7F36 - chains A and E of the 8 polymer chains in the assembly; structure by X-ray diffraction, 3.10 A resolution.

Chain A:
Molecule: N-acetyltransferase domain-containing protein
Source organism: Salmonella typhimurium (strain LT2 / SGSC1412 / ATCC 700720)
UniProtKB: Q8ZL98 (Q8ZL98_SALTY); residues 1-161 here = UniProt positions 1-161
Sequence (169 residues; row label = number of the first residue in the row):
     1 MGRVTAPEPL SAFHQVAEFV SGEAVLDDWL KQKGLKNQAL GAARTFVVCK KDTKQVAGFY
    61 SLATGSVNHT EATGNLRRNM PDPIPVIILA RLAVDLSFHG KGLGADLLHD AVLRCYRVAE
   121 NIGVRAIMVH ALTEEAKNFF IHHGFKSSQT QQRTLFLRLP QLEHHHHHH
Not modelled in the structure: 1, 161-169
Differences from the reference sequence: engineered mutation Phe140 (Tyr in Q8ZL98); expression tag (162-169)
Ion coordination: Ca2+: Asp95, Ser97
Reported in the primary citation:
  - binding site for the 76-nt RNA strand (chain E): Trp29, Lys33, Lys36, Asn37, Asn75, Arg77, Arg78, Asn79, Met80, Pro81, Arg91
  - specificity-determining residues: Arg78, Asn79
  - mutagenesis - V25E, L26E, W29F, N37A, R78A, N79A, L132E, Y140F: increased growth
  - specificity-determining residues: Val25, Leu26, Ala131, Leu132 (proposed by the authors, not directly observed)

Chain E:
Molecule: 76-nt RNA strand
Source organism: Escherichia coli
Sequence (76 nucleotides; row label = number of the first residue in the row):
     1 GCGGGAAUAG CUCAGUUGGU AGAGCACGAC CUUGCCAAGG UCGGGGUCGC GAGUUCGAGU
    61 CUCGUUUCCC GCUCCA
Not modelled in the structure: 34-36
Covalently attached groups: acetylamino-acetic acid (AAC) linked to A76
Ion coordination: Ca2+ site 1: A7, A14; Ca2+ site 2: U8, U12; Ca2+ site 3: A9, G10; Ca2+ site 4: A21, G59, U60; Ca2+ site 5: C27 (shared with 1 residue of chain H); Ca2+ site 6 near G40 (its only coordinating residue here); Ca2+ site 7: U47, C50; Ca2+ site 8 near U65 (its only coordinating residue here)

Interface between chain A and chain E:
Residue-residue contacts (10):
  Val25(A) - A76(E)  phosphate contact
  Trp29(A) - C75(E)  hydrogen bond to the base
  Lys33(A) - C74(E)  hydrogen bond to the phosphate
  Lys33(A) - C75(E)  salt bridge to the phosphate
  Lys36(A) - G1(E)  salt bridge to the phosphate
  Asn37(A) - C75(E)  hydrogen bond to the base
  Arg91(A) - C75(E)  hydrogen bond to the phosphate
  Arg91(A) - A76(E)  salt bridge to the phosphate
  Ala131(A) - A76(E)  base contact
  Leu132(A) - A76(E)  base contact
Also at the interface, not in a pair above, chain A (11 interface residues in all): Leu40, Ala42, His130

Summary:
11 residues of chain A face 4 of chain E across their interface, with 4 hydrogen bonds and 3 salt bridges.
Among the polar pairs are Trp29(A)-C75(E), Asn37(A)-C75(E) and Lys33(A)-C74(E). The paper reports a binding
site for the 76-nt RNA strand (chain E) at Trp29(A), Lys33(A) and Lys36(A) among others; V25E, L26E and W29F
of chain A, among others, increase growth; 8 substitutions were tested in all.
Chain A is N-acetyltransferase domain-containing protein (Salmonella typhimurium (strain LT2 / SGSC1412 / ATCC
700720)) and chain E is a 76-nt RNA strand (Escherichia coli); the structure, TacT complexed with
acetyl-glycyl-tRNAGly, was determined by X-ray diffraction together with 7F37 from the same study.
